PDB entry 5IFI | X-ray diffraction, 1.95 A resolution | chain A

Chain A:
Molecule: Acetyl-coenzyme A synthetase
Source organism: Cryptococcus neoformans var. grubii serotype A (strain H99 / ATCC 208821 / CBS 10515 / FGSC 9487)
Notes: EC 6.2.1.1
UniProt: J9VFT1 (J9VFT1_CRYNH); the author numbering skips numbers that UniProt does not, so the offset changes along the chain: 2-652 = UniProt 2-652; 657-684 = UniProt 653-680
Sequence (694 residues; numbered -13 to 684; 4 numbers in that range are skipped by the numbering (no residue carries them; nothing is unmodelled there); the number before each row is that of its first residue; numbers below 1 keep their minus sign (Met-13 is residue -13)):
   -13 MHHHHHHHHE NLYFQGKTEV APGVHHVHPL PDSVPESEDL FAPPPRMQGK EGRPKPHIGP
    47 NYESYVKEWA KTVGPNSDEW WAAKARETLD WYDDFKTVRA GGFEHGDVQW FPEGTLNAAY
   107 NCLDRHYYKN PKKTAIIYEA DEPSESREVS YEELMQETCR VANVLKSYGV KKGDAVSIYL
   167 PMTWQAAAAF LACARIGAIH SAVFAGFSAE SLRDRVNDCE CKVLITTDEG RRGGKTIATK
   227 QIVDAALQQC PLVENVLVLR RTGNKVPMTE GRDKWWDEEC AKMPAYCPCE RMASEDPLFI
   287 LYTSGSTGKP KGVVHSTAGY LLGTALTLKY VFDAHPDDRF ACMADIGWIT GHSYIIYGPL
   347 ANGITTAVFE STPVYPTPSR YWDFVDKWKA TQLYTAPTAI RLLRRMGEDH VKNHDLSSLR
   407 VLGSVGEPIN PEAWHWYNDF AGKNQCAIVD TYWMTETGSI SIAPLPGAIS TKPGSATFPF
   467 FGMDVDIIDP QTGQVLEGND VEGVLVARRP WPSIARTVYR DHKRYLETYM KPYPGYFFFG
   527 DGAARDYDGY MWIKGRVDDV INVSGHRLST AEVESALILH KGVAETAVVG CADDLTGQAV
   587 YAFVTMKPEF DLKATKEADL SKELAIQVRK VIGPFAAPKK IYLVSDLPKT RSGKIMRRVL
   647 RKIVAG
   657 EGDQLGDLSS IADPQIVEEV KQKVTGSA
Not modelled in the structure: -13 to 10, 291-294, 657-669, 682-684
Construct notes: initiating methionine (-13); expression tag (-12 to 1)
Ligand contacts: adenosine-5'-monophosphate-propyl ester (PRX): Trp334, Ile335, Thr336, Ser410, Val411, Gly412, Glu413, Pro414, Asp436, Thr437, Tyr438, Trp439, Met440, Thr441, Glu442, Phe525, Asp527, Ile539, Arg542

Summary:
Ligands of chain A: adenosine-5'-monophosphate-propyl ester.
Chain A is Acetyl-coenzyme A synthetase (Cryptococcus neoformans var. grubii serotype A (strain H99 / ATCC
208821 / CBS 10515 / FGSC 9487)); the structure, Crystal structure of acetyl-CoA synthetase in complex with
adenosine-5'-propylphosphate from cryptococcus neoformans H99, was determined by X-ray diffraction (same
publication as 8V5G).
